7QQB - chains A and H of the 4 polymer chains in the assembly; structure by X-ray diffraction, 2.60 A resolution.

[Chain A]
Molecule: Envelope polyprotein
From: Puumala orthohantavirus
UniProt: chimeric construct of A0A0B4U5I0, A0A6M3W7M6: residues 20-381 from A0A0B4U5I0 (A0A0B4U5I0_9VIRU) positions 20-381 (same numbers); residues 426-860 from A0A6M3W7M6 positions 659-1093 (UniProt number = residue number + 233)
Sequence (889 residues; row label = number of the first residue in the row):
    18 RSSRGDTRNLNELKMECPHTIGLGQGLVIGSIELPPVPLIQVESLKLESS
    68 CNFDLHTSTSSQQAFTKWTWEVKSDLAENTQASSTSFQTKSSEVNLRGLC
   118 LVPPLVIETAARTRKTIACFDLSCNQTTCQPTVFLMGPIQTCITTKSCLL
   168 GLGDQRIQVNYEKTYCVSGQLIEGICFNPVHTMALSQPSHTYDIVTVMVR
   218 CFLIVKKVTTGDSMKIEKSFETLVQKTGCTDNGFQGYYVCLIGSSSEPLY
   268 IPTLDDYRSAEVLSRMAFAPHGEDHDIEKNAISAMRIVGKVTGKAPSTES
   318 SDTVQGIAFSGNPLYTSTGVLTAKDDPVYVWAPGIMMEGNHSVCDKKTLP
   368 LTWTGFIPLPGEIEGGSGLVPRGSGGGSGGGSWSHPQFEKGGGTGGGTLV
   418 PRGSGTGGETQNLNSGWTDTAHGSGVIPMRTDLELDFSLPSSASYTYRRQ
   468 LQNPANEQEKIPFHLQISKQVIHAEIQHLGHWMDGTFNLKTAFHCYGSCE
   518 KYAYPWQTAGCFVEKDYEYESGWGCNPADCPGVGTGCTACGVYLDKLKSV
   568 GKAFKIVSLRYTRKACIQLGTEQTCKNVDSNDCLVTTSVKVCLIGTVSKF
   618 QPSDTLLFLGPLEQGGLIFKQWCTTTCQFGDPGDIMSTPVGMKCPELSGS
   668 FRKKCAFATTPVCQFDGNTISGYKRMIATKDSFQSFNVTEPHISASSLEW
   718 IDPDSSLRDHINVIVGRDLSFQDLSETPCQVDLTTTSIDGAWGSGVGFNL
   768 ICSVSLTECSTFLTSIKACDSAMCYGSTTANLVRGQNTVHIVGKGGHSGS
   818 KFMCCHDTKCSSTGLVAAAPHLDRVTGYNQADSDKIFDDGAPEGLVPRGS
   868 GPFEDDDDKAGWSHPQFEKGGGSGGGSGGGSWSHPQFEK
Disordered / not traced: 18-25, 200-203, 382-906
Differences from the reference sequence: expression tag (18-19, 861-906); conflict Asp362 (Glu in A0A0B4U5I0); linker (382-425)
Disulfides: Cys34-Cys159, Cys68-Cys165, Cys117-Cys136, Cys141-Cys146, Cys183-Cys193, Cys218-Cys257, Cys246-Cys361
Covalent attachments: N-acetylglucosamine (NAG) linked to Asn142; glycan linked to Asn357

[Chain H]
Molecule: Single Chain Variable Fragment (scFv) of ADI-42898
From: Homo sapiens
Notes: antibody fragment or engineered binder
Sequence (298 residues; numbered -1 to 283 plus 13 insertion-coded residues; the number before each row is that of its first residue; a row labelled like 82A-82C holds insertion residues (82A, then the next letters in order); numbers below 1 keep their minus sign (Arg-1 is residue -1)):
    -1 RSQVQLVESGGGVVQPGRSLRLSCAASGFTFSSYAMHWVRQAPGKGLEWV
    49 AVTW
   52A F
    53 DVSKKDYADSVKGRFTISRDNSKNTLYLQM
82A-82C NSL
    83 RAEDTAVYYCARNLIRYS
100A-100I GSYFPVHGM
   101 DVWGQGTTVTVSSGTGGSGGGGSGGGGSGGGASDIVMTQSPLSLPVTPGE
   151 PASISCRSSQSLLHTYGYNCLDWYLQRPGQSPQLLISLGSYRASGVPDRF
   201 SGSGSGTDFTLKISRVEAEDVGVYYCMQALHPFTFGGGTKVEIKGPFEDD
   251 DDKAGWSHPQFEKGGGSGGGSGGGSWSHPQFEK
Disordered / not traced: -1 to 0, 71-74, 114-283
Disulfides: Cys22-Cys92
What the authors report for this chain:
  - mutagenesis - T28A, S30A: unchanged binding to Gn/Gc

[How chain A and chain H interact]
Pairs across the interface (6; chain A residue first):
  Gln98(A) with Arg98(H); Pro100E(H); Val100F(H)
  Ala99(A) with Val100F(H)
  Ser100(A) with Leu96(H); His100G(H)
Interface residues without a listed pair, chain A (4 interface residues in all): Ser101
Interface residues without a listed pair, chain H (7 interface residues in all): Tyr32, Phe100D

[Summary]
The interface between chain A and chain H involves 4 residues on one side and 7 on the other.
N-acetylglucosamine is covalently linked to Asn142(A). From the paper: T28A and S30A of chain H leave binding
to Gn/Gc unchanged.
Here chain A is Envelope polyprotein (Puumala orthohantavirus) and chain H is Single Chain Variable Fragment
(scFv) of ADI-42898 (Homo sapiens). Entry 7QQB (Crystal structure of the envelope glycoprotein complex of
Puumala virus in complex with the scFv fragment ...) was determined by X-ray diffraction.
